Entry 5D84 (X-ray diffraction, 1.45 A resolution); this record covers chain A.

# Chain A
Name: Probable siderophore biosynthesis protein SbnA
Source organism: Staphylococcus aureus
Reference sequence: A6QDA0 (SBNA_STAAE); numbering as in UniProt (aligned over 1-326)
Sequence (326 residues; numbered 1 to 326; the number before each row is that of its first residue):
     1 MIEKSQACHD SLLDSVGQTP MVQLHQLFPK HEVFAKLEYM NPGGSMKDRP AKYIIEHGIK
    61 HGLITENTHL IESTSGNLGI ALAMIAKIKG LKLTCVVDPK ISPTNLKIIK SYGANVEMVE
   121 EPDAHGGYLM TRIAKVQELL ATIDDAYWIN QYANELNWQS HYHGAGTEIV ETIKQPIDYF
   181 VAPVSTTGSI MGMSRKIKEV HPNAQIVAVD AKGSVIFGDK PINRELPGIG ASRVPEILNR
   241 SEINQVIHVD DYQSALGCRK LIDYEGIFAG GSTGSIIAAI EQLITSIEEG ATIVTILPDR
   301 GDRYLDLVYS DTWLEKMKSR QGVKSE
Unresolved in the structure: 1-6, 325-326
Curated features (UniProtKB/Swiss-Prot):
  - binding site (pyridoxal 5'-phosphate): Asn-77, Ser-185 to Ser-189, Ser-272
  - modified residue: Lys-47 (N6-(pyridoxal phosphate)lysine)
  - mutagenesis: Arg-132 (R132A: No detectable enzyme activity. Does not form pyridoxal 5'-phosphate-alpha-aminoacrylate reaction intermediate), Tyr-152 (Y152F: Very low enzyme activity. Does not form pyridoxal 5'-phosphate-alpha-aminoacrylate reaction intermediate; when associated with G-185), Ser-185 (S185G: 4-5 fold reduction in catalytic efficiency. Does not form pyridoxal 5'-phosphate-alpha-aminoacrylate reaction intermediate; when associated with F-152)
Covalent attachments: pyridoxal phosphate (PLP) linked to Lys-47
Residues lining bound ligands: pyridoxal phosphate (PLP): Met-46, Asn-77, His-161, Pro-183, Val-184, Ser-185, Thr-186, Thr-187, Gly-188, Ser-189, Gly-228, Ser-272, Pro-298, Asp-299, Tyr-304
Reported in the primary citation:
  - binding site for pyridoxal phosphate: Lys-47, Asn-77, Ser-185, Thr-186, Thr-187, Ser-189, Ser-272
  - mutagenesis - R132A, Y152F/S185G: abolished catalytic activity on OPS
  - mutagenesis - Y152F (1000-fold), S185G (4-fold): decreased catalytic activity
  - mutagenesis - Y152F/S185G (10-fold): increased catalytic activity on L-cysteine
  - contacts within the chain: Pro-99/Tyr-128, Pro-122/Tyr-128
  - specificity-determining residues: Arg-132, Tyr-152, Ser-185
  - specificity-determining residues: Gly-126 to Leu-129 (by similarity / conservation)

# In short
Pyridoxal phosphate is covalently linked to Lys-47. From UniProt: 7 pyridoxal 5'-phosphate-binding residues
and 3 mutagenesis sites. The paper reports a binding site for pyridoxal phosphate at Lys-47, Asn-77 and
Ser-185 among others; R132A and Y152F/S185G abolish catalytic activity on OPS; 4 substitutions were tested in
all.
Chain A is Probable siderophore biosynthesis protein SbnA (Staphylococcus aureus); the structure,
Staphyloferrin B precursor biosynthetic enzyme SbnA bound to PLP, was determined by X-ray diffraction together
with 5D85, 5D86 and 5D87 from the same study.
